PDB entry 5E18 | X-ray diffraction, 3.30 A resolution | chains C and H of the 9 polymer chains in the assembly

[Chain C]
Molecule: DNA-directed RNA polymerase subunit beta
Source organism: Thermus thermophilus (strain HB8 / ATCC 27634 / DSM 579)
Notes: EC 2.7.7.6
UniProtKB: Q8RQE9 (RPOB_THET8); numbering as in UniProt (aligned over 1-1119)
Chain sequence (1119 residues; each row starts with the number of its first residue):
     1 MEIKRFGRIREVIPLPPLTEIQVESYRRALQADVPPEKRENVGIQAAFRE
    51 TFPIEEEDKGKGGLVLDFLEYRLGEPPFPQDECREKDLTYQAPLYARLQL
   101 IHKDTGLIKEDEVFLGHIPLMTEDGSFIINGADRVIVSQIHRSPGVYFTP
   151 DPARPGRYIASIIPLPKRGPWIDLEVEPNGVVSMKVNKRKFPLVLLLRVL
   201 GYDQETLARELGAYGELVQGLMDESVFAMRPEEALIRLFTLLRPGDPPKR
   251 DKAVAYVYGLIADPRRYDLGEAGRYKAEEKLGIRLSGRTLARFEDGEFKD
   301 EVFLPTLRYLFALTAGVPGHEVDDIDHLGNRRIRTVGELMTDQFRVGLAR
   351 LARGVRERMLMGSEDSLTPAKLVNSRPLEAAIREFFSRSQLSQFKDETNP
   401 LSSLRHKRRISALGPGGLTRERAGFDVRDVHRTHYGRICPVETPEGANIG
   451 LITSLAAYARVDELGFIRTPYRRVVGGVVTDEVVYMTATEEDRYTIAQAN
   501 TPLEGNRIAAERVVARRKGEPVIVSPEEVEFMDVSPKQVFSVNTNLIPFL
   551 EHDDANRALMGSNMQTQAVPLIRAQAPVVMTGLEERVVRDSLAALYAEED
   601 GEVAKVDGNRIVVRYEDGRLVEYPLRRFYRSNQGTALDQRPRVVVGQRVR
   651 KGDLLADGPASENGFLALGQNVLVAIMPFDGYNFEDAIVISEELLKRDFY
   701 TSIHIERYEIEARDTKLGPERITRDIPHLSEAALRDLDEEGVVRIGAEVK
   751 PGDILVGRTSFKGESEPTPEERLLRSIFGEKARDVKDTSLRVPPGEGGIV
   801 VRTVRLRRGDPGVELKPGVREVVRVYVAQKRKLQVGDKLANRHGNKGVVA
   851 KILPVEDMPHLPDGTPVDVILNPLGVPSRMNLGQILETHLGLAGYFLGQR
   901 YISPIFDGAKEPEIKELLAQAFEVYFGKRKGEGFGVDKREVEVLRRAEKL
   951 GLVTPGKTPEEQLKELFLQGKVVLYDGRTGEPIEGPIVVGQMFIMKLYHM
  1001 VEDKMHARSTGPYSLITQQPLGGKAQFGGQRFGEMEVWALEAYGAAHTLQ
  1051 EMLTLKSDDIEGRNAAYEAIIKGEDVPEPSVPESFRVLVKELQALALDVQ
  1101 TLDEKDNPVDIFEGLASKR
Not modelled in the structure: 57-62, 1119

[Chain H]
Molecule: 28-nt DNA strand
Sequence (28 nucleotides; row label = number of the first residue in the row):
     1 TATAATCCCAGGCTGTCACGGATGCAGG
Not modelled in the structure: 26-28

[Interface between chain C and chain H]
Contacting residue pairs (22):
  Arg-142(C) with DG15(H), base contact
  Lys-167(C) with DG12(H), salt bridge to the phosphate; DC13(H), base contact
  Arg-168(C) with DC13(H), base contact
  Gly-169(C) with DC13(H), base contact; DT14(H), base contact
  Pro-170(C) with DC13(H), base contact; DT14(H), base contact
  Trp-171(C) with DT14(H), base contact; DG15(H), sugar contact
  Arg-266(C) with DG12(H), base contact; DC13(H), hydrogen bond to the base
  Ile-325(C) with DG15(H), base contact
  Asp-326(C) with DG15(H), hydrogen bond to the base
  Arg-331(C) with DG15(H), base contact
  Arg-350(C) with DG11(H), base contact
  Arg-353(C) with DC9(H), phosphate contact; DA10(H), base contact
  Leu-418(C) with DG15(H), base contact
  Glu-421(C) with DT16(H), base contact
  Arg-422(C) with DT16(H), hydrogen bond to the base
  Val-427(C) with DG15(H), base contact
Interface residues without a listed pair, chain C (19 interface residues in all): His-141, Leu-260, Gly-416

[Summary]
Chain C and chain H form an interface of 19 and 8 residues respectively; the contacts include 3 hydrogen bonds
and 1 salt bridge. Polar contacts include Arg-266(C)/DC13(H), Asp-326(C)/DG15(H) and Arg-422(C)/DT16(H).
Chain C is DNA-directed RNA polymerase subunit beta (Thermus thermophilus (strain HB8 / ATCC 27634 / DSM 579))
and chain H is a 28-nt DNA strand; the structure, T. thermophilus transcription initiation complex having a
YYY discriminator sequence and a nontemplate-strand length corresponding to ..., was determined by X-ray
diffraction (same publication as 5E17).
